4XZU - chains A and B of the 3 polymer chains in the assembly; structure by X-ray diffraction, 2.61 A resolution.

[Chain A]
Name: 3E6 antibody Fab heavy chain
From: Mus musculus
Notes: antibody fragment or engineered binder
Sequence (219 residues; row label = number of the first residue in the row):
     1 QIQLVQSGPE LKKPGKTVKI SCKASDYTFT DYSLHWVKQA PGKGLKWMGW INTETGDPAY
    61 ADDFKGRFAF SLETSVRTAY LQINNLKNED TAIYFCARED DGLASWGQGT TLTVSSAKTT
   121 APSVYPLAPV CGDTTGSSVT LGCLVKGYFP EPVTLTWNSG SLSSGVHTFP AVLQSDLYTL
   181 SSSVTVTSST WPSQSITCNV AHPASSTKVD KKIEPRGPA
Unresolved in the structure: 1, 132-133, 217-219
Disulfides: Cys22-Cys96, Cys143-Cys198
Metal / ion sites: Mg2+ near Thr135 (its only coordinating residue here)

[Chain B]
Name: 3E6 antibody Fab light chain
From: Mus musculus
Notes: antibody fragment or engineered binder
Sequence (213 residues; row label = number of the first residue in the row):
     1 QIVLTQSPAI MSASPGEKVT MTCSASSTVS YMYWYQQKPG SSPRFLISDT SNLASGVPVR
    61 FSGSGSGTSY SLTISRIEAE DAATYYCQHW SSYPLTFGGG TKLELKRADA APTVSIFPPS
   121 SEQLTSGGAS VVCFLNNFYP KDINVKWKID GSERQNGVLN SWTDQDSKDS TYSMSSTLTL
   181 TKDEYERHNS YTCEATHSTS TSPIVKSFNR NEC
Disulfides: Cys23-Cys87, Cys133-Cys193

[Interface between chain A and chain B]
Inter-chain disulfides: Cys131(A)-Cys213(B)
Residue-residue contacts (80; chain A residue first):
  His35(A) - Trp90(B)
  His35(A) - Leu95(B)
  Gln39(A) - Gln37(B)  hydrogen bond
  Lys43(A) - Gly99(B)
  Gly44(A) - Tyr86(B)
  Leu45(A) - Gln37(B)
  Leu45(A) - Tyr86(B)  hydrophobic
  Leu45(A) - Phe97(B)
  Trp47(A) - Trp90(B)  hydrophobic
  Trp47(A) - Pro94(B)  hydrophobic
  Trp47(A) - Leu95(B)
  Trp50(A) - Trp90(B)
  Tyr60(A) - Tyr93(B)  hydrogen bond (backbone-side chain)
  Ala61(A) - Tyr93(B)
  Asp62(A) - Tyr93(B)  hydrogen bond (backbone-side chain)
  Lys65(A) - Tyr93(B)  hydrogen bond
  Phe95(A) - Gln37(B)
  Phe95(A) - Ser42(B)
  Phe95(A) - Pro43(B)
  Glu99(A) - Trp90(B)  hydrogen bond
  Asp101(A) - Tyr33(B)
  Asp101(A) - Phe45(B)
  Asp101(A) - Ser48(B)  hydrogen bond (backbone-side chain)
  Asp101(A) - Asp49(B)
  Gly102(A) - Tyr33(B)
  Gly102(A) - Tyr35(B)
  Gly102(A) - Phe45(B)
  Leu103(A) - Tyr35(B)  hydrogen bond (backbone-side chain)
  Leu103(A) - Phe45(B)
  Leu103(A) - Phe97(B)  hydrophobic
  Ala104(A) - Phe45(B)  hydrophobic
  Trp106(A) - Tyr35(B)
  Trp106(A) - Pro43(B)
  Trp106(A) - Phe97(B)  hydrophobic
  Gly107(A) - Ser42(B)  hydrogen bond (backbone-side chain)
  Gln108(A) - Ser42(B)  hydrogen bond (backbone-side chain)
  Val124(A) - Glu122(B)
  Tyr125(A) - Ser120(B)
  Tyr125(A) - Glu122(B)
  Tyr125(A) - Gln123(B)
  Pro126(A) - Ser120(B)
  Leu127(A) - Phe117(B)
  Leu127(A) - Val132(B)  hydrophobic
  Ala128(A) - Phe117(B)
  Ala128(A) - Pro118(B)
  Pro129(A) - Phe117(B)
  Val130(A) - Pro118(B)  hydrophobic
  Val130(A) - Phe208(B)  hydrophobic
  Val130(A) - Cys213(B)
  Cys131(A) - Cys213(B)  disulfide
  Thr140(A) - Ser115(B)
  Thr140(A) - Phe117(B)
  Leu144(A) - Ser130(B)
  Leu144(A) - Val132(B)  hydrophobic
  Lys146(A) - Ser130(B)
  Lys146(A) - Thr179(B)  hydrogen bond
  His167(A) - Asn136(B)
  His167(A) - Asn137(B)  hydrogen bond
  His167(A) - Ser173(B)
  Thr168(A) - Thr163(B)
  Phe169(A) - Phe134(B)  hydrophobic
  Phe169(A) - Asn136(B)
  Phe169(A) - Ser161(B)
  Phe169(A) - Thr163(B)
  Phe169(A) - Ser173(B)
  Phe169(A) - Met174(B)
  Phe169(A) - Ser175(B)
  Pro170(A) - Ser161(B)  hydrogen bond (backbone-side chain)
  Pro170(A) - Trp162(B)
  Val172(A) - Leu159(B)  hydrophobic
  Val172(A) - Asn160(B)
  Val172(A) - Ser161(B)
  Thr179(A) - Leu159(B)
  Ser181(A) - Phe134(B)
  Ser181(A) - Ser175(B)  hydrogen bond
  Ser182(A) - Phe134(B)
  Ser183(A) - Phe134(B)
  Ser183(A) - Asn136(B)  hydrogen bond
  Lys211(A) - Glu122(B)  salt bridge
  Arg216(A) - Cys213(B)  hydrogen bond (side chain-backbone)
Interface residues without a listed pair, chain A (47 interface residues in all): Val37, Gly109, Leu141, Gly142, Gln174
Interface residues without a listed pair, chain B (41 interface residues in all): Ser41, Gln88, Ile116, Thr177

[Summary]
47 residues of chain A face 41 of chain B across their interface; the contacts include 1 disulfide bond, 15
hydrogen bonds and 1 salt bridge. Polar pairs include Lys211(A)-Glu122(B), Gln39(A)-Gln37(B) and
Tyr60(A)-Tyr93(B).
Here chain A is 3E6 antibody Fab heavy chain and chain B is 3E6 antibody Fab light chain, both from Mus
musculus. Entry 4XZU (Crystal Structure of the Human Factor VIII C2 Domain in Complex with Murine 3E6
Inhibitory Antibody) was determined by X-ray diffraction.
